Entry 9RJS (electron microscopy, 2.59 A resolution); this record covers chains B and Y of the 7 polymer chains in the assembly.

Chain B:
Protein: PHIKZ068
Source organism: Phikzvirus phiKZ
UniProtKB: Q8SD94 (Q8SD94_BPDPK); residues 1-521 here = UniProt positions 1-521
Chain sequence (521 residues; row label = number of the first residue in the row):
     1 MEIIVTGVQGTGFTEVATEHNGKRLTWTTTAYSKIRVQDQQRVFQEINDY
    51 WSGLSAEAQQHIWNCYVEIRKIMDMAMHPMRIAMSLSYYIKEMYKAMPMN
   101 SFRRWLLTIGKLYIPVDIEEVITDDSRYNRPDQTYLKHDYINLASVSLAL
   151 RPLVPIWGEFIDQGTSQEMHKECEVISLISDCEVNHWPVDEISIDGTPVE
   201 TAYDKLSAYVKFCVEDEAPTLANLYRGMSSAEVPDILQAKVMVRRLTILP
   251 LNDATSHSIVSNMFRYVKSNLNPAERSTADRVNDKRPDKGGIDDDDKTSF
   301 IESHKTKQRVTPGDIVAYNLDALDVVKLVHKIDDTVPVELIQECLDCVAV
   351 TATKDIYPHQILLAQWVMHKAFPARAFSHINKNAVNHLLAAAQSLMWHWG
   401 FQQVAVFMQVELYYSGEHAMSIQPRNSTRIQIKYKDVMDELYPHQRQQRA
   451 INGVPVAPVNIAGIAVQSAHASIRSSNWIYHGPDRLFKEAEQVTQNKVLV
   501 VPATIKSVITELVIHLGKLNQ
Disordered / not traced: 1-10, 16-27, 37-150, 164-167, 180-200, 217-219, 249-257, 274-276, 288-296, 415-424, 493-497
Differences from the reference sequence: conflict Glu-2 (Gln in Q8SD94), His-78 (Asp in Q8SD94)

Chain Y:
Molecule: DNA - cctatattgtaactttaggcttttgggaactcctctcatattcccatagcaaatacattcactaaaattactcat
Sequence (75 nucleotides; row label = number of the first residue in the row):
     1 CCTATATTGTAACTTTAGGCTTTTGGGAACTCCTCTCATATTCCCATAGC
    51 AAATACATTCACTAAAATTACTCAT
Disordered / not traced: 1-38, 65-75

How chain B and chain Y interact:
Residue-residue contacts - 11 pairs, chain B then chain Y:
  Arg-36(B) with DC45(Y), base contact
  Thr-278(B) with DC43(Y), base contact
  Arg-281(B) with DT42(Y), salt bridge to the phosphate; DC43(Y), base contact
  Lys-285(B) with DA40(Y), base contact
  Ser-303(B) with DT39(Y), base contact
  Lys-305(B) with DT39(Y), base contact
  Arg-425(B) with DC62(Y), sugar contact
  Ile-432(B) with DA64(Y), phosphate contact
  Arg-449(B) with DA55(Y), salt bridge to the phosphate
  Asn-452(B) with DC56(Y), hydrogen bond to the phosphate
Also at the interface, not in a pair above, chain B (12 interface residues in all): Lys-34, Ile-451
Also at the interface, not in a pair above, chain Y (11 interface residues in all): DC44, DA48

Overview:
Chain B and chain Y form an interface of 12 and 11 residues respectively, with 1 hydrogen bond and 2 salt
bridges. Polar pairs include Asn-452(B)/DC56(Y), Arg-281(B)/DT42(Y) and Arg-449(B)/DA55(Y).
Chain B is PHIKZ068 (Phikzvirus phiKZ) and chain Y is DNA -
cctatattgtaactttaggcttttgggaactcctctcatattcccatagcaaatacattcactaaaattactcat; the structure, Structure of the
Bacteriophage PhiKZ non-virion RNA Polymerase bound to an analogue of its promoter, was determined by electron
microscopy (same publication as 8QUE).
